5XS0 - chains A and K of the 12 polymer chains in the assembly; structure by X-ray diffraction, 3.00 A resolution.

== Chain A (and K) ==
Protein: DNA repair protein RAD52 homolog
From: Homo sapiens
Notes: chain K of this document is another copy of the same molecule, construct and numbering; everything in this record applies to it too
UniProtKB: P43351 (RAD52_HUMAN); residue numbers follow UniProt; this construct covers 1-212
Sequence (215 residues; each row starts with the number of its first residue; numbers below 1 keep their minus sign (Gly-2 is residue -2)):
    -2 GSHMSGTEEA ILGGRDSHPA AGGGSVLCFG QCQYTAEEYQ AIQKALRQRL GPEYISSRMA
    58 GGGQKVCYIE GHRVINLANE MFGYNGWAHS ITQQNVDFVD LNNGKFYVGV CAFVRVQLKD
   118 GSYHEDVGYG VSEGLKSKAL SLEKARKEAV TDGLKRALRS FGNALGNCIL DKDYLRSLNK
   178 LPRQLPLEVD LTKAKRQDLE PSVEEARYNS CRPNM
Not modelled in the structure: -2 to 24, 209-212
Sequence notes: expression tag (-2 to 0)
UniProt features mapped onto this chain:
  - DNA-binding region: Lys152 to Arg156
  - modified residue: Tyr104 (Phosphotyrosine), Ser199 (Phosphoserine)
From the paper describing this entry:
  - binding site for the 6-nt DNA strand: Lys102, Leu132, Lys133
  - mutagenesis - R55A/K152A: decreased binding to ssDNA
  - mutagenesis - K102A, K133A, K152A, R153A, R156A: decreased catalytic activity
  - mutagenesis - R55A: decreased catalytic activity on DNA annealing

== How chain A and chain K interact ==
Pairs across the interface (118; chain A residue first):
  Gly27(A) - Cys25(K)
  Gln30(A) - Cys25(K)
  Tyr31(A) - Tyr81(K)
  Tyr31(A) - Asn82(K)
  Thr32(A) - Ser207(K)
  Glu34(A) - Ala203(K)
  Glu35(A) - Ala203(K)
  Glu35(A) - Arg204(K)  salt bridge
  Glu35(A) - Ser207(K)
  Tyr36(A) - Tyr81(K)  hydrophobic
  Tyr36(A) - Asn82(K)
  Ala38(A) - Ser199(K)
  Ala38(A) - Val200(K)
  Ile39(A) - Tyr81(K)
  Ile39(A) - Val200(K)  hydrophobic
  Gln40(A) - Asn76(K)
  Gln40(A) - Glu77(K)
  Gln40(A) - Gly80(K)
  Gln40(A) - Tyr81(K)  hydrogen bond (side chain-backbone)
  Ala42(A) - Glu197(K)
  Ala42(A) - Val200(K)  hydrophobic
  Leu43(A) - Tyr81(K)  hydrophobic
  Arg44(A) - Glu77(K)  salt bridge
  Gln45(A) - Lys192(K)
  Gln45(A) - Glu197(K)  hydrogen bond
  Arg46(A) - Val186(K)
  Arg46(A) - Ala191(K)
  Arg46(A) - Lys192(K)  hydrogen bond (backbone-backbone)
  Leu47(A) - Ala191(K)
  Leu47(A) - Lys192(K)
  Gly48(A) - Ala191(K)
  Gly48(A) - Lys192(K)  hydrogen bond (backbone-backbone)
  Pro49(A) - Arg193(K)
  Glu50(A) - Arg193(K)  salt bridge
  Tyr51(A) - Lys192(K)
  Tyr51(A) - Arg193(K)
  Tyr51(A) - Gln194(K)  hydrogen bond (side chain-backbone)
  Tyr51(A) - Asp195(K)  hydrogen bond
  Asn73(A) - Asp195(K)
  Leu74(A) - Lys192(K)
  Leu74(A) - Asp195(K)
  Glu77(A) - Asp195(K)
  Glu77(A) - Leu196(K)
  Glu77(A) - Arg204(K)  hydrogen bond (backbone-side chain)
  Met78(A) - Val200(K)
  Met78(A) - Arg204(K)  hydrogen bond (backbone-side chain)
  Phe79(A) - Arg204(K)  hydrogen bond (backbone-side chain)
  Gly80(A) - Arg204(K)
  Asp94(A) - Leu139(K)
  Asp94(A) - Arg143(K)  salt bridge
  Phe95(A) - Lys135(K)
  Phe95(A) - Ala136(K)
  Phe95(A) - Leu139(K)  hydrophobic
  Asp97(A) - Lys135(K)  salt bridge
  Cys108(A) - Arg143(K)
  Phe110(A) - Ile88(K)  hydrophobic
  Phe110(A) - Gln91(K)
  Leu115(A) - Tyr81(K)  hydrophobic
  Lys116(A) - Arg204(K)
  Asp117(A) - Cys25(K)
  Asp117(A) - Phe26(K)  hydrogen bond (backbone-backbone)
  Asp117(A) - Asn82(K)  hydrogen bond
  Gly118(A) - Phe26(K)
  Ser119(A) - Phe26(K)
  Ser119(A) - Tyr81(K)
  Ser119(A) - Asn82(K)
  Ser119(A) - Trp84(K)
  Tyr120(A) - Phe26(K)  hydrophobic
  Tyr120(A) - Ala85(K)
  Tyr120(A) - His86(K)  hydrogen bond (backbone-backbone)
  Tyr120(A) - Ser87(K)
  Tyr120(A) - Gln114(K)  hydrogen bond
  His121(A) - Trp84(K)
  His121(A) - Ala85(K)
  His121(A) - His86(K)  hydrogen bond
  Glu122(A) - His86(K)  hydrogen bond (backbone-side chain)
  Glu122(A) - Ser87(K)
  Glu122(A) - Ile88(K)  hydrogen bond (side chain-backbone)
  Asp123(A) - Ile88(K)
  Asp123(A) - Val147(K)
  Val124(A) - Ile88(K)  hydrophobic
  Val124(A) - Val147(K)  hydrophobic
  Tyr126(A) - Ala136(K)
  Tyr126(A) - Leu139(K)
  Tyr126(A) - Glu140(K)
  Tyr126(A) - Arg143(K)
  Val128(A) - Ala136(K)  hydrophobic
  Glu130(A) - Ser134(K)  hydrogen bond
  Glu130(A) - Leu137(K)
  Asp149(A) - Lys144(K)  salt bridge
  Arg153(A) - Lys144(K)
  Arg153(A) - Thr148(K)
  Ser157(A) - Ile72(K)
  Ser157(A) - Asn76(K)  hydrogen bond (backbone-side chain)
  Ser157(A) - Trp84(K)
  Ser157(A) - His86(K)
  Phe158(A) - Asn76(K)
  Phe158(A) - Tyr81(K)
  Gly159(A) - Asn76(K)
  Asn160(A) - Asn73(K)
  Asn164(A) - His69(K)  hydrogen bond (side chain-backbone)
  Asn164(A) - Ile72(K)
  Asn164(A) - Asn73(K)  hydrogen bond
  Leu167(A) - His69(K)
  Asp168(A) - His69(K)  salt bridge
  Asp168(A) - Arg70(K)  salt bridge
  Lys169(A) - Glu67(K)  salt bridge
  Asp170(A) - Pro183(K)
  Asp170(A) - Leu184(K)
  Asp170(A) - Val186(K)
  Tyr171(A) - Val186(K)
  Tyr171(A) - Leu188(K)  hydrophobic
  Arg173(A) - Leu184(K)  hydrogen bond (side chain-backbone)
  Ser174(A) - Glu185(K)
  Ser174(A) - Val186(K)  hydrogen bond (side chain-backbone)
  Ser174(A) - Leu188(K)
  Leu175(A) - Leu188(K)  hydrophobic
  Lys177(A) - Glu185(K)  salt bridge
Other interface residues (no listed pair), chain A (66 interface residues in all): Gln28, Asn92, Val105, Gly106, Arg156, Leu178
Other interface residues (no listed pair), chain K (47 interface residues in all): Cys29

== Summary ==
66 residues of chain A face 47 of chain K across their interface, with 22 hydrogen bonds and 10 salt bridges.
Polar pairs include Glu35(A)-Arg204(K), Arg44(A)-Glu77(K) and Glu50(A)-Arg193(K). The paper reports a binding
site for the 6-nt DNA strand at Lys102(A), Leu132(A) and Lys133(A); K102A, K133A and K152A of chain A, among
others, reduce catalytic activity; 7 substitutions were tested in all.
Chain A and chain K are both DNA repair protein RAD52 homolog (Homo sapiens); the structure, Structure of a
ssDNA bound to the outer DNA binding site of RAD52, was determined by X-ray diffraction, deposited together
with 5XRZ.
